PDB entry 7VND | electron microscopy, 3.60 A resolution | chains C and V of the 5 polymer chains in the assembly

# Chain C
Molecule: Spike glycoprotein
Organism: Severe acute respiratory syndrome coronavirus 2
Reference sequence: P0DTC2 (SPIKE_SARS2); numbering as in UniProt (aligned over 14-1208)
Amino-acid sequence (1226 residues; each row starts with the number of its first residue):
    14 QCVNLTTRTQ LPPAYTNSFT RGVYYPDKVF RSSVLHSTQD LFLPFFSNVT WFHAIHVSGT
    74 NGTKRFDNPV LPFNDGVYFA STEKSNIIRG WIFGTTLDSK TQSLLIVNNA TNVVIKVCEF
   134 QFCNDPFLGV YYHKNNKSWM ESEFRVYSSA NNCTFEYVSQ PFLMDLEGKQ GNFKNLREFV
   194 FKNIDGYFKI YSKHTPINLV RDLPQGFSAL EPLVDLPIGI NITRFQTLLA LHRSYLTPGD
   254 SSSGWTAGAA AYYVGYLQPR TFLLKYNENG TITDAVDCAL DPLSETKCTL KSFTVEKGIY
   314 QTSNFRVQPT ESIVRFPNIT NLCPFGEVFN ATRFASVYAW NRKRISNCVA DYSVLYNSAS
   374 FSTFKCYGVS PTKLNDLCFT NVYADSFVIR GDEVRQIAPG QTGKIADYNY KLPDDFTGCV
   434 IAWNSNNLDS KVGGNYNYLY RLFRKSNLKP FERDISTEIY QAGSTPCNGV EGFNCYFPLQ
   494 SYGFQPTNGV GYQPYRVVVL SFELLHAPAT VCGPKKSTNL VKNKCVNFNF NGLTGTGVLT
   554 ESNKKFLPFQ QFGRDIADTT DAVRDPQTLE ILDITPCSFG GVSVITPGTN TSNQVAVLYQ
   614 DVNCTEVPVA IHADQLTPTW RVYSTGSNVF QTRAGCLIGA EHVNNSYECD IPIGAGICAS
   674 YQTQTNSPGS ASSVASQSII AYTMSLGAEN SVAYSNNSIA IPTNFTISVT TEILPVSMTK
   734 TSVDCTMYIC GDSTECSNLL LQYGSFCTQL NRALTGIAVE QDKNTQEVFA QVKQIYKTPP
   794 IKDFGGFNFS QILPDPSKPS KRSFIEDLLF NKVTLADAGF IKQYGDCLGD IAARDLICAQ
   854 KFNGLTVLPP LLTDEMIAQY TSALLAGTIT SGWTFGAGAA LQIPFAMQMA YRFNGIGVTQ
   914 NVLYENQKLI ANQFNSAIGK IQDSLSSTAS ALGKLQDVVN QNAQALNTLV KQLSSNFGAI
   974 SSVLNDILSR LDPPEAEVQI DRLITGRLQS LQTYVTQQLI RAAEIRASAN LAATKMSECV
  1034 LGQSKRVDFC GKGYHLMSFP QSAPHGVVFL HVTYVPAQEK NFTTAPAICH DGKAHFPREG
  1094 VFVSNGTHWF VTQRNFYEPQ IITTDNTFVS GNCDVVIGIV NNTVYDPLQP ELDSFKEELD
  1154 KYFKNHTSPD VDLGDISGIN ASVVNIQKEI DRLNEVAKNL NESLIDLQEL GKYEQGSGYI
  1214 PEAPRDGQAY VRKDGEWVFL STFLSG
Unresolved in the structure: 252-255, 621-640, 676-689, 828-852, 1147-1239
Sequence notes: engineered mutation G682 (Arg in P0DTC2), S683 (Arg in P0DTC2), S685 (Arg in P0DTC2), P986 (Lys in P0DTC2), P987 (Val in P0DTC2); expression tag (1209-1239)
Cystine bridges: C291-C301, C336-C361, C379-C432, C391-C525, C480-C488, C538-C590, C1032-C1043
Glycans and other covalent adducts: N-acetylglucosamine (NAG) linked to N61, N122, N149, N234, N282, N331, N616, N657, N709, N801, N1074
Swiss-Prot annotation at these positions:
  - region: N280 to C301 (Putative superantigen), R403 to D405 (Integrin-binding motif), N448 to F456 (Immunodominant HLA epitope recognized by the CD8+), P681, A684 (Putative superantigen), S816 to Y837 (Fusion peptide 1), K835 to F855 (Fusion peptide 2), D1163 to E1202 (Heptad repeat 2)
  - site: R815, S816 (Cleavage)
  - glycosylation: N17 (N-linked (GlcNAc...) (complex) asparagine), N61 (N-linked (GlcNAc...) (hybrid) asparagine), N74 (N-linked (GlcNAc...) (complex) asparagine), N122 (N-linked (GlcNAc...) (hybrid) asparagine), N149 (N-linked (GlcNAc...) (complex) asparagine), N165 (N-linked (GlcNAc...) (complex) asparagine), N234 (N-linked (GlcNAc...) (high mannose) asparagine), N282 (N-linked (GlcNAc...) (complex) asparagine), T323 (O-linked (GalNAc) threonine), S325 (O-linked (HexNAc...) serine), N331 (N-linked (GlcNAc...) (complex) asparagine), N343 (N-linked (GlcNAc...) (complex) asparagine), N603 (N-linked (GlcNAc...) (hybrid) asparagine), N616 (N-linked (GlcNAc...) (complex) asparagine), N657 (N-linked (GlcNAc...) (complex) asparagine), T676 (O-linked (GlcNAc...) threonine), T678 (O-linked (GlcNAc...) threonine), N709 (N-linked (GlcNAc...) (high mannose) asparagine), N717 (N-linked (GlcNAc...) (hybrid) asparagine), N801 (N-linked (GlcNAc...) (hybrid) asparagine) and 6 more in UniProt
  - natural variant: L18 (L18F: In strain: Beta/B.1.351, Gamma/P.1 and 1 more), T19 (T19I: In strain: Omicron/BQ.1.1, Omicron/XBB.1.5 and 1 more; T19R: In strain: Delta/B.1.617.2, Omicron/BA.2 and 4 more), T20 (T20N: In strain: Gamma/P.1), L24 to A27 (sequence variant, change not given here; In strain: Omicron/BA.2, Omicron/BA.2.12.1 and 6 more), P26 (P26S: In strain: Gamma/P.1), Q52 (Q52H: In strain: Omicron/EG.5.1), A67 (A67V: In strain: Eta/B.1.525, Omicron/BA.1), H69 to V70 (deletion: In strain: Alpha/B.1.1.7, Eta/B.1.525 and 5 more), G75 (G75V: In strain: Lambda/C.37), T76 (T76I: In strain: Lambda/C.37), D80 (D80A: In strain: Beta/B.1.351), V83 (V83A: In strain: Omicron/XBB.1.5, Omicron/EG.5.1), 80 further natural variant entries in UniProt
  - mutagenesis: H69 to V70 (Increased incorporation of cleaved spike into virions), N121 (N121Q: Partial loss of biliverdin affinity), R190 (R190K: Partial loss of biliverdin affinity), N234 (N234Q: Increased resistance to neutralizing antibodies), N331 (N331Q: Reduced viral infectivity), N343 (N343Q: Reduced viral infectivity), L452 (L452R: Increased resistance to neutralizing antibodies. Decreases HLA binding to NF9 epitope. Increased binding affinity to human ACE2), Y453 (Y453F: Decreased HLA binding to NF9 epitope. Increased binding affinity to human ACE2), A475 (A475V: Increased resistance to neutralizing antibodies), V483 (V483A: Increased resistance to neutralizing antibodies), E484 (E484D: Increased replication in human TMEM106B overexpressing cells), F490 (F490L: Increased resistance to neutralizing antibodies and human covalescent sera neutralization), 12 further mutagenesis entries in UniProt
From the paper describing this entry:
  - mutagenesis - A348S: decreased binding to n3113 (chain V)
  - mutagenesis - E484K, E484Q, N501Y: unchanged binding to n3113 (chain V)
  - mutagenesis - D614G (Kd 5.3 nM): unchanged binding to n3113.1-Fc

# Chain V
Molecule: n3113
Organism: Homo sapiens
Amino-acid sequence (118 residues; each row starts with the number of its first residue):
     1 EVQLVESGGG LVQPGGSLRL SCAASDFSFY DYEMSWVRQA PGKALEWIGS MYHSGRTYIN
    61 PSLKSLVTIS RDNSKNTLYL QMNSLRAEDT AMYYCVSNWA SGSTGDYWGQ GTLVTVSS
Unresolved in the structure: 1, 118
Cystine bridges: C22-C95

# Interface between chain C and chain V
Contacting residue pairs (21):
  R346(C) with W99(V); G102(V), hydrogen bond (side chain-backbone); S103(V), hydrogen bond (backbone-side chain); D106(V), salt bridge
  A348(C) with A100(V); S101(V); G102(V)
  A352(C) with A100(V)
  N354(C) with S101(V), hydrogen bond (side chain-backbone); T104(V)
  K356(C) with T104(V), hydrogen bond
  K444(C) with L45(V)
  Y449(C) with W47(V); N60(V)
  N450(C) with E46(V); W47(V)
  L452(C) with Y52(V); Y58(V), hydrophobic
  T470(C) with Y52(V); S54(V)
  L492(C) with Y58(V)
Interface residues without a listed pair, chain C (20 interface residues in all): T345, S349, F400, G447, I468, E471, I472, F490, Q493
Interface residues without a listed pair, chain V (16 interface residues in all): Y32, R56
The authors on this interface:
  - hot spots on chain C (mutagenesis) - R346E, R346L, R346W: abolished binding to another copy of this molecule
  - hot spots on chain C (mutagenesis) - L452R (over 90%): decreased binding to another copy of this molecule
  - hot spots on chain C (mutagenesis) - L452Q: increased binding to another copy of this molecule

# Summary
Chain C and chain V form an interface of 20 and 16 residues respectively; the contacts include 4 hydrogen
bonds and 1 salt bridge. Among the polar pairs are R346(C)-D106(V), R346(C)-G102(V) and R346(C)-S103(V). The
paper reports that R346E, R346L and R346W of chain C abolish binding to another copy of this molecule; A348S
of chain C reduces binding to n3113 (chain V); 10 substitutions were tested in all.
Chain C is Spike glycoprotein (Severe acute respiratory syndrome coronavirus 2) and chain V is n3113 (Homo
sapiens); the structure, Structure of the SARS-CoV-2 spike glycoprotein in complex with a human single domain
antibody n3113 (UUD-state ..., was determined by electron microscopy (same publication as 7VNB, 7VNC and
7VNE).
